Entry 1NQP (X-ray diffraction, 1.73 A resolution); this record covers chains B and D of the 4 polymer chains in the assembly.

== Chain B (and D) ==
Name: Hemoglobin beta chain
Organism: Homo sapiens
Notes: chain D of this document is another copy of the same molecule, construct and numbering; everything in this record applies to it too
UniProt: P68871 (HBB_HUMAN); residues 1-146 here = UniProt positions 1-146
Chain sequence (146 residues; row label = number of the first residue in the row):
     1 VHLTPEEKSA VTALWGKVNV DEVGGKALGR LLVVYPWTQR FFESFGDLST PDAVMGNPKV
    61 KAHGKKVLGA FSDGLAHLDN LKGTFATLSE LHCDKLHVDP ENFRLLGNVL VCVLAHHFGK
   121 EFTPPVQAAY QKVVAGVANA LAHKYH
Differences from the reference sequence: variant K26 (Glu in P68871)
Ion coordination: heme Fe: H92 (together with cyanide ion)
Residues lining bound ligands:
  - cyanide ion (CYN): L28, F42, H63, V67, H92
  - heme (HEM): L31, T38, F41, F42, F45, H63, K66, V67, A70, F71, F85, L88, L91, H92, L96, V98, N102, F103, L106, V137, L141
UniProt features mapped onto this chain:
  - natural variant: L3 (H3L: In Graz; this construct carries the variant), E7 (E7A: In G-Makassar; E7K: In Hb C; E7Q: In Machida; E7V: In SKCA), K8 (E8K: In G-Siriraj; this construct carries the variant), V11 (A11V: In Iraq-Halabja; this construct carries the variant), G16 (W16G: In Randwick; this construct carries the variant), V23 (E23V: In D-Granada; this construct carries the variant), G24 (V24G: In Miyashiro; this construct carries the variant), G25 (G25D: In Moscva; G25R: In Riverdale-Bronx; G25V: In Savannah), L32 (L32P: In Yokohama), V33 (L33V: In Muscat; this construct carries the variant), R40 (Q40R: In Tianshui; this construct carries the variant), F42 (F42Y: In Mequon; deletion: In Bruxelles), 11 further natural variant entries in UniProt

== How chain B and chain D interact ==
Contacting residue pairs - 7 pairs, chain B then chain D:
  K82(B) - H146(D)
  N139(B) - Y145(D)
  N139(B) - H146(D)
  Y145(B) - N139(D)  hydrogen bond (backbone-side chain)
  H146(B) - K82(D)  hydrogen bond (backbone-side chain)
  H146(B) - N139(D)
  H146(B) - H146(D)

== Overview ==
Chain B and chain D each contribute 4 residues to their interface; the contacts include 2 hydrogen bonds.
Among the polar pairs are Y145(B)-N139(D) and H146(B)-K82(D). Bound to chain B: cyanide ion and heme.
Both chains are Hemoglobin beta chain (Homo sapiens). Entry 1NQP (Crystal structure of Human hemoglobin E at
1.73 A resolution) was determined by X-ray diffraction.
